PDB entry 5WU0 | X-ray diffraction, 2.25 A resolution | chain A

# Chain A
Protein: Binary enterotoxin of Clostridium perfringens component a
Source organism: Clostridium perfringens
UniProtKB: X5I2D7 (X5I2D7_CLOPF); residue numbers follow UniProt; this construct covers 1-419
Chain sequence (421 residues; row label = number of the first residue in the row; numbers below 1 keep their minus sign (Gly-1 is residue -1)):
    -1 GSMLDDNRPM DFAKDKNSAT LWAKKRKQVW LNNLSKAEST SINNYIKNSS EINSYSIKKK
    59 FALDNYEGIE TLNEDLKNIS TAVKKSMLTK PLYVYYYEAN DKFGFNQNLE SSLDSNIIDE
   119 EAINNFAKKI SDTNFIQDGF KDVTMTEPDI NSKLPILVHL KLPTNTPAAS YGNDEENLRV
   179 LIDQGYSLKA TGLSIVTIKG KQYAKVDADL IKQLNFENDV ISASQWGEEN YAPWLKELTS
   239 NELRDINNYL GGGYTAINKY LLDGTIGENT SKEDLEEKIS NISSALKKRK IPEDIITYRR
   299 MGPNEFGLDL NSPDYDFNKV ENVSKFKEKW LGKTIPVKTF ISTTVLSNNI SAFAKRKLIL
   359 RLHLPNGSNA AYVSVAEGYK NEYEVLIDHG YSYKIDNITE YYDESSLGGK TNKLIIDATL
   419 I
Unresolved in the structure: -1 to 0
Construct notes: expression tag (-1 to 0)
Small-molecule neighbours: NADH (NAI; 1,4-dihydronicotinamide adenine dinucleotide): Leu248, Tyr252, Asn256, Leu260, Arg297, Arg298, Gly300, Pro301, Asn302, Glu303, Val335, Thr337, Ser340, Thr341, Thr342, Ile348, Phe351, Arg354, Glu382
What the authors report for this chain:
  - conformationally variable residues (loop rearrangement): Tyr377
  - catalytic residues: Glu380, Glu382 (citing earlier work)
  - mutagenesis - K353A (96% loss), Y377A (75% loss), E380A, E382A (99% loss): decreased catalytic activity
  - mutagenesis - K353A: abolished catalytic activity on beta/gamma-actin
  - mutagenesis - Y252A, E266G/N267G (70% loss), L308A, Y313A (45% loss): decreased catalytic activity on alpha-actin
  - mutagenesis - L61A, N63A, Y252A, E266G/N267G, L308A, Y313A: unchanged catalytic activity on beta/gamma-actin
  - mutagenesis - L61A, N63A: unchanged catalytic activity on alpha-actin
  - mutagenesis - S404A, L405A: unchanged catalytic activity

# Overview
Ligands of chain A: NADH. From the paper: catalytic residues Glu380 and Glu382; K353A, Y377A and E380A, among
others, reduce catalytic activity; 12 substitutions were tested in all.
Chain A is Binary enterotoxin of Clostridium perfringens component a (Clostridium perfringens); the structure,
Crystal structure of C. perfringens iota-like enterotoxin CPILE-a with NADH, was determined by X-ray
diffraction together with 5GTT and 5WTZ from the same study.
